Entry 8QMW (X-ray diffraction, 1.75 A resolution); this record covers chains A and B of the 8 polymer chains in the assembly.

# Chain A (and B)
Name: RubisCO large subunit
Source organism: synthetic construct
Notes: EC 4.1.1.39; chain B of this document is another copy of the same molecule, construct and numbering; everything in this record applies to it too
Amino-acid sequence (457 residues; row label = number of the first residue in the row):
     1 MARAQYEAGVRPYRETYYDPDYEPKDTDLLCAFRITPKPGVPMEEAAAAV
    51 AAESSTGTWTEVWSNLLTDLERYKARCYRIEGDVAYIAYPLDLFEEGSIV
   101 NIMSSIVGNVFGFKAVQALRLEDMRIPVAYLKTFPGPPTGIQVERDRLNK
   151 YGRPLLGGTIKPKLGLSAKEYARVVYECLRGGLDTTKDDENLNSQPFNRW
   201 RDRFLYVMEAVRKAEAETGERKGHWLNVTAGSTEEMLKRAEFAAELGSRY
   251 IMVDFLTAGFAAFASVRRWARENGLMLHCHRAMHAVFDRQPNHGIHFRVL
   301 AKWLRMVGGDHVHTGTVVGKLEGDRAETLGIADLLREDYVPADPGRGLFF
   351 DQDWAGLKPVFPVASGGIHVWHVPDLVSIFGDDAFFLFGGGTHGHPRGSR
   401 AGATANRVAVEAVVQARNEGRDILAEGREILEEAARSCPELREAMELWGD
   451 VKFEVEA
Not modelled in the structure: 1-4, 455-457 (chain B: 1-4, 456-457)
Modified residues: K187 (lysine nz-carboxylic acid; KCX)
Bound ions: Mg2+: K187, D189, E190 (together with 2-carboxyarabinitol-1,5-diphosphate)
Small-molecule neighbours:
  - 2-carboxyarabinitol-1,5-diphosphate (CAP), molecule 1: E53, T58, W59, N109
  - 2-carboxyarabinitol-1,5-diphosphate (CAP), molecule 2: T159, K161, K163, K187, D189, E190, H280, R281, H284, H313, G315, K320, L321, S365, G366, G367, L387, F388, G389, G390
From the paper describing this entry:
  - mutagenesis - L192I: decreased catalytic activity on AncSSU
  - mutagenesis - G158C: decreased catalytic activity on in the absence of AncSSU
  - mutagenesis - G158C/L192I: decreased catalytic activity on with AncSSU

# Interface between chain A and chain B
Contacting residue pairs (259):
  Y6(A) with H393(B), hydrogen bond (side chain-backbone); G394(B), hydrogen bond (side chain-backbone); H395(B), hydrogen bond (side chain-backbone); P396(B)
  A8(A) with G394(B); P396(B), hydrophobic; L447(B), hydrophobic
  G9(A) with L447(B)
  V10(A) with V451(B), hydrophobic
  K38(A) with E454(B), salt bridge
  A52(A) with K163(B)
  E53(A) with K163(B); K320(B), salt bridge
  S54(A) with N191(B)
  S55(A) with K163(B); L164(B); N191(B), hydrogen bond (backbone-side chain)
  T56(A) with P162(B); K163(B), hydrogen bond (backbone-backbone); L164(B)
  G57(A) with K163(B)
  T58(A) with K161(B); K320(B), hydrogen bond
  W59(A) with G367(B); I368(B); H369(B); G390(B); G391(B); W448(B); V451(B), hydrophobic
  T60(A) with G390(B); W448(B), hydrogen bond
  E61(A) with G394(B)
  V62(A) with H393(B); G394(B)
  W63(A) with V174(B), hydrophobic; H393(B), hydrogen bond (backbone-backbone); G398(B); S399(B), hydrogen bond
  S64(A) with K161(B), hydrogen bond (side chain-backbone); P162(B); L166(B)
  N65(A) with P162(B)
  L67(A) with L166(B), hydrophobic; E170(B)
  T68(A) with P162(B); G165(B), hydrogen bond (side chain-backbone)
  Y73(A) with G165(B); F197(B)
  D92(A) with P196(B); F197(B)
  L93(A) with L164(B), hydrophobic; Q195(B), hydrogen bond (backbone-side chain)
  F94(A) with Q195(B); P196(B)
  E95(A) with N193(B); S194(B), hydrogen bond (side chain-backbone); Q195(B); R239(B), salt bridge
  E96(A) with R199(B), salt bridge
  S98(A) with A230(B); G231(B), hydrogen bond (side chain-backbone)
  V100(A) with T229(B); A230(B); T257(B); A258(B)
  N101(A) with N191(B), hydrogen bond (side chain-backbone); N193(B), hydrogen bond; Q195(B)
  M103(A) with T257(B); M283(B), hydrophobic
  S104(A) with E190(B); N191(B); D254(B), hydrogen bond; T257(B), hydrogen bond
  S105(A) with N191(B), hydrogen bond
  V107(A) with M283(B); V286(B)
  G108(A) with A282(B); M283(B), hydrogen bond (backbone-backbone)
  N109(A) with E190(B), hydrogen bond; H280(B); L321(B)
  F111(A) with A285(B); V286(B), hydrophobic; R289(B), hydrogen bond (backbone-side chain)
  G112(A) with A285(B); R289(B); L321(B); E322(B), hydrogen bond (backbone-backbone)
  F113(A) with R289(B), hydrogen bond (backbone-side chain); K320(B); L321(B), hydrophobic
  K114(A) with V317(B), hydrogen bond (side chain-backbone); V318(B); G319(B), hydrogen bond (side chain-backbone); K320(B), hydrogen bond (backbone-backbone); L321(B); E322(B); F453(B); E454(B), hydrogen bond (side chain-backbone)
  V116(A) with R289(B), hydrogen bond (backbone-side chain)
  Q117(A) with R289(B); Q290(B), hydrogen bond (backbone-side chain)
  A118(A) with Q290(B)
  K161(A) with T58(B); S64(B), hydrogen bond (backbone-side chain)
  P162(A) with T56(B); S64(B); N65(B); T68(B)
  K163(A) with A52(B); E53(B); S55(B); T56(B), hydrogen bond (backbone-backbone); G57(B)
  L164(A) with S55(B); T56(B); L93(B), hydrophobic
  G165(A) with T68(B), hydrogen bond (backbone-side chain); Y73(B)
  L166(A) with S64(B); L67(B), hydrophobic
  E170(A) with L67(B)
  E190(A) with S104(B); N109(B), hydrogen bond
  N191(A) with S54(B); S55(B), hydrogen bond (side chain-backbone); N101(B), hydrogen bond (backbone-side chain); S104(B); S105(B), hydrogen bond
  N193(A) with E95(B); N101(B), hydrogen bond
  S194(A) with E95(B), hydrogen bond (backbone-side chain)
  Q195(A) with D92(B); L93(B), hydrogen bond (side chain-backbone); F94(B); E95(B); N101(B)
  P196(A) with D92(B); F94(B); E96(B)
  F197(A) with Y73(B); D92(B)
  R199(A) with E96(B), salt bridge
  T229(A) with V100(B)
  A230(A) with S98(B); V100(B); A261(B)
  G231(A) with S98(B), hydrogen bond (backbone-side chain); F260(B); A261(B); A264(B)
  S232(A) with A261(B); S265(B)
  T233(A) with T233(B), hydrogen bond; A261(B), hydrogen bond (backbone-backbone); A262(B); S265(B), hydrogen bond (backbone-side chain)
  E234(A) with L237(B); S265(B), hydrogen bond; R268(B)
  M236(A) with A261(B), hydrophobic
  L237(A) with E234(B)
  R239(A) with E95(B), salt bridge
  D254(A) with S104(B), hydrogen bond
  T257(A) with V100(B); M103(B); S104(B), hydrogen bond
  A258(A) with V100(B); G259(B); F260(B), hydrogen bond (backbone-backbone); A261(B), hydrogen bond (backbone-backbone)
  G259(A) with A258(B); G259(B)
  F260(A) with G231(B); A258(B)
  A261(A) with A230(B); G231(B); S232(B); T233(B), hydrogen bond (backbone-backbone); M236(B), hydrophobic; A258(B), hydrogen bond (backbone-backbone); A262(B), hydrophobic
  A262(A) with T233(B); A261(B), hydrophobic; A262(B)
  A264(A) with G231(B)
  S265(A) with T233(B), hydrogen bond (side chain-backbone); E234(B), hydrogen bond
  H280(A) with N109(B)
  A282(A) with G108(B)
  M283(A) with M103(B), hydrophobic; V107(B); G108(B), hydrogen bond (backbone-backbone)
  A285(A) with F111(B); G112(B); H293(B), hydrogen bond (backbone-side chain)
  V286(A) with V107(B); F111(B), hydrophobic; H293(B); G294(B); I295(B), hydrophobic
  F287(A) with V286(B); F287(B), hydrophobic
  R289(A) with F111(B), hydrogen bond (side chain-backbone); G112(B); F113(B), hydrogen bond (side chain-backbone); V116(B), hydrogen bond (side chain-backbone); Q117(B)
  Q290(A) with Q117(B), hydrogen bond (side chain-backbone); A118(B); H293(B), hydrogen bond
  H293(A) with A285(B), hydrogen bond (side chain-backbone); V286(B); R289(B); Q290(B), hydrogen bond
  I295(A) with M283(B), hydrophobic; V286(B), hydrophobic
  V317(A) with K114(B), hydrogen bond (backbone-side chain)
  V318(A) with K114(B)
  G319(A) with K114(B), hydrogen bond (backbone-side chain)
  K320(A) with E53(B), salt bridge; T58(B), hydrogen bond; F113(B); K114(B), hydrogen bond (backbone-backbone)
  L321(A) with N109(B); G112(B); F113(B), hydrophobic; K114(B)
  E322(A) with G112(B), hydrogen bond (backbone-backbone); K114(B)
  G367(A) with W59(B)
  I368(A) with W59(B)
  H369(A) with W59(B)
  G390(A) with W59(B); T60(B)
  G391(A) with W59(B)
  H393(A) with Y6(B), hydrogen bond (backbone-side chain); V62(B); W63(B), hydrogen bond (backbone-backbone)
  G394(A) with Y6(B), hydrogen bond (backbone-side chain); A8(B); E61(B); V62(B)
  H395(A) with Y6(B), hydrogen bond (backbone-side chain)
  P396(A) with Y6(B); A8(B), hydrophobic
  G398(A) with W63(B)
  S399(A) with W63(B), hydrogen bond
  L447(A) with A8(B), hydrophobic; G9(B)
  W448(A) with W59(B); T60(B), hydrogen bond
  V451(A) with V10(B), hydrophobic; W59(B), hydrophobic
  F453(A) with K114(B)
  E454(A) with K38(B), salt bridge; K114(B), hydrogen bond (backbone-side chain)
Also at the interface, not in a pair above, chain A (114 interface residues in all): L70, R173, V174, R268, N292, G294
Also at the interface, not in a pair above, chain B (114 interface residues in all): Y13, L70, V455

# Summary
Chain A and chain B each contribute 114 residues to their interface, with 74 hydrogen bonds and 8 salt
bridges. Polar pairs include K38(A)-E454(B), E53(A)-K320(B) and E95(A)-R239(B). The paper reports that L192I
of chain A reduces catalytic activity on AncSSU; G158C of chain A reduces catalytic activity on in the absence
of AncSSU.
Chain A and chain B are both RubisCO large subunit (synthetic construct); the structure, Non-obligately
L8S8-complex forming RubisCO derived from ancestral sequence reconstruction and rational engineering in L8S8
complex with ..., was determined by X-ray diffraction together with 8QMV from the same study.
